Entry 5MJS (electron microscopy, 4.60 A resolution (low resolution: residue-level contacts below are approximate; hydrogen-bond / salt-bridge calls are withheld)); this record covers chains D and J of the 9 polymer chains in the assembly.

== Chain D ==
Molecule: Microtubule integrity protein mal3
Organism: Schizosaccharomyces pombe (strain 972 / ATCC 24843)
Reference sequence: Q10113 (MAL3_SCHPO); residue numbers follow UniProt; this construct covers 1-143
Sequence (143 residues; each row starts with the number of its first residue):
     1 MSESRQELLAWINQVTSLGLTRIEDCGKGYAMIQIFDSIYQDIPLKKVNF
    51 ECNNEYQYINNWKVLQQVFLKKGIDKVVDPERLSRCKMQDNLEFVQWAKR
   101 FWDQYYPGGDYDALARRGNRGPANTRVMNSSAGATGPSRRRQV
Unresolved in the structure: 122-143

== Chain J ==
Molecule: Tubulin beta chain
Organism: Schizosaccharomyces pombe (strain 972 / ATCC 24843)
Reference sequence: P05219 (TBB_SCHPO); the construct lacks a stretch of the UniProt sequence, so the offset changes along the chain: 1-262 = UniProt 1-262; 263-428 = UniProt 264-429
Sequence (429 residues; each row starts with the number of its first residue):
     1 MREIVHIQAGQCGNQVGAAFWSTIADEHGLDSAGIYHGTSEAQHERLNVY
    51 FNEAAGGKYVPRAVLVDLEPGTMDAVKSGKFGNLFRPDNIIYGQSGAGNI
   101 WAKGHYTEGAELADAVLDVVRREAEACDALQGFQLTHSLGGGTGSGMGTL
   151 LLSKIREEYPDRMMATFSVAPAPKSSDTVVEPYNATLSMHQLVENSDETF
   201 CIDNEALSSIFANTLKIKSPSYDDLNHLVSAVMAGVTTSFRFPGELNSDL
   251 RKLAVNMVPFPR
  262A L
   263 HFFMVGFAPLAAIGSSSFQAVSVPELTQQMFDANNMMVAADPRHGRYLTV
   313 AALFRGKVSMKEVDEQIRSVQTKNSAYFVEWIPDNVLKAVCSVPPKDLKM
   363 SATFIGNSTSIQEIFRRLGDQFSAMFRRKAFLHWYTGEGMDEMEFTEAES
   413 NMNDLVSEYQQYQEAG
Unresolved in the structure: 262A
Swiss-Prot annotation at these positions:
  - binding site (GTP): Gln-11, Glu-69, Ser-138, Gly-142, Thr-143, Gly-144, Asn-204, Asn-226
  - binding site (Mg(2+)): Glu-69
Residues lining bound ligands: GDP (guanosine-5'-diphosphate): Gly-10, Gln-11, Cys-12, Val-16, Asn-99, Ser-138, Gly-140, Gly-141, Gly-142, Thr-143, Gly-144, Ser-145, Val-169, Asp-177, Glu-181, Asn-204, Tyr-222, Asn-226

== Interface between chain D and chain J ==
Contacting residue pairs - 16 pairs, chain D then chain J:
  Ser-2(D) with Thr-398(J); Gly-399(J)
  Ser-4(D) with Gly-401(J); Met-402(J); Asp-403(J)
  Arg-5(D) with Tyr-106(J); Gly-401(J); Glu-406(J)
  Gln-6(D) with Glu-406(J)
  Lys-87(D) with Ala-110(J); Glu-111(J)
  Met-88(D) with Tyr-106(J); Thr-107(J)
  Gln-89(D) with Thr-107(J); Glu-108(J)
  Leu-92(D) with Glu-400(J)
Other interface residues (no listed pair), chain D (10 interface residues in all): Glu-3, Arg-82

== Summary ==
The interface between chain D and chain J involves 10 residues on one side and 12 on the other. Chain J binds
GDP. UniProt lists 8 GTP-binding residues and Mg2+-binding residue Glu-69(J) on chain J.
Here chain D is Microtubule integrity protein mal3 and chain J is Tubulin beta chain, both from
Schizosaccharomyces pombe (strain 972 / ATCC 24843). Entry 5MJS (S. pombe microtubule copolymerized with GTP
and Mal3-143) was determined by electron microscopy.
